Entry 7V3R (X-ray diffraction, 1.70 A resolution); this record covers chain A.

== Chain A ==
Name: Hepatocyte growth factor receptor
Source organism: Homo sapiens
Notes: EC 2.7.10.1
UniProtKB: P08581 (MET_HUMAN); residues 1038-1346 here = UniProt positions 1038-1346
Sequence (319 residues; row label = number of the first residue in the row):
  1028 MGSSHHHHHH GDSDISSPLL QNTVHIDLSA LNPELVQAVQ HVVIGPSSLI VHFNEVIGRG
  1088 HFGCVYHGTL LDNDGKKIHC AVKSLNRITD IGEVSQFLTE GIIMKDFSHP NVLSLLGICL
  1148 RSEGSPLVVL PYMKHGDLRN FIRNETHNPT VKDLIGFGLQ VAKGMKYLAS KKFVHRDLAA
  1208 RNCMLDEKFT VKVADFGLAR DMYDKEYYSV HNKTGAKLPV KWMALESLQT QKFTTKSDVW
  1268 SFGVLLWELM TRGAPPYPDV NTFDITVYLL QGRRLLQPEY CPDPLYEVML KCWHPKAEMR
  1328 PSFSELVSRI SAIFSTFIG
Unresolved in the structure: 1028-1052, 1237-1244, 1290
Differences from the reference sequence: initiating methionine (1028); expression tag (1029-1037)
Ligand contacts: 5IE (N1'-[3-fluoranyl-4-(2-phenylazanylpyrimidin-4-yl)oxy-phenyl]-N1-(4-fluorophenyl)cyclopropane-1,1-dicarboxamide): I1084, V1092, A1108, K1110, E1127, G1128, M1131, F1134, V1139, L1140, L1157, P1158, Y1159, M1160, G1163, L1195, F1200, H1202, M1211, V1220, A1221, D1222, F1223
Swiss-Prot annotation at these positions:
  - active site: D1204 (Proton acceptor)
  - binding site (ATP): I1084 to V1092, K1110
  - modified residue: Y1230 (Phosphotyrosine), Y1234 (Phosphotyrosine), Y1235 (Phosphotyrosine), T1289 (Phosphothreonine)
  - natural variant: V1092 (V1092I: In RCCP), H1094 (H1094L: In RCCP; H1094R: In RCCP; H1094Y: In RCCP), H1106 (H1106D: In RCCP), M1131 (M1131T: In RCCP), T1173 (T1173I: In HCC), V1188 (V1188L: In RCCP), L1195 (L1195V: In RCCP), V1220 (V1220I: In RCCP), D1228 (D1228H: In RCCP; D1228N: In RCCP), Y1230 (Y1230C: In RCCP; Y1230D: In RCCP; Y1230H: In RCCP), Y1234 (Y1234C: In DA11), K1244 (K1244R: In HCC), 2 further natural variant entries in UniProt
  - mutagenesis: Y1234 (Y1234F: Complete loss of kinase activity and of ligand-induced ubiquitination. Alters interaction with PTPN1 and PTPN2. Loss of interaction with PTPN1 and PTPN2; when associated with F-1235), Y1235 (Y1235F: Complete loss of kinase activity. Alters interaction with PTPN1 and PTPN2. Loss of interaction with PTPN1 and PTPN2; when associated with F-1234), Y1313 (Y1313F: No effect on ligand-induced CBL-mediated ubiquitination; when associated with F-1349, F-1356 and F-1365)

== In short ==
Bound to chain A: compound 5IE. From UniProt: active-site residue D1204, 10 ATP-binding residues and 3
mutagenesis sites.
Chain A is Hepatocyte growth factor receptor (Homo sapiens); the structure, Crystal structure of CMET in
complex with a novel inhibitor, was determined by X-ray diffraction (same publication as 7V3S).
